6A79 - chains L and H of the 3 polymer chains in the assembly; structure by X-ray diffraction, 2.31 A resolution.

# Chain L
Protein: Light chain region of the anti-human Robo1 antibody B5209B scFv
Source organism: Mus musculus
Notes: antibody fragment or engineered binder
Amino-acid sequence (112 residues; each row starts with the number of its first residue; numbers below 1 keep their minus sign (Asp-2 is residue -2)):
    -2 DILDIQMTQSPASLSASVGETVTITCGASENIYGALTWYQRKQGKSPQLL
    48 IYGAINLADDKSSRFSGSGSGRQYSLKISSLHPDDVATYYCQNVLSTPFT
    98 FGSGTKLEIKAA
Unresolved in the structure: -2 to -1, 108-109
Cystine bridges: Cys23-Cys88

# Chain H
Protein: Heavy chain of the anti-human Robo1 antibody B5209B scFv
Source organism: Mus musculus
Notes: engineered mutation(s): P103A; antibody fragment or engineered binder
Amino-acid sequence (138 residues; row label = number of the first residue in the row; numbers below 1 keep their minus sign (Glu-1 is residue -1)):
    -1 EVQLVESGGGVVQPGGSLKLSCAASGFTFSTYDMSWVRQTPDKRLELVAT
    49 INSNGGSTYYPDSVKGRFTSSRDNAKNILYLQMSSLKSEDTAMYYCAREA
    99 LLRPAYYALDYWGQGTSVTVSSAGGGGSGGGGSGGGGS
Unresolved in the structure: 121-136
Cystine bridges: Cys20-Cys94

# Interface between chain L and chain H
Residue-residue contacts (30):
  Gly31(L) - Tyr104(H)
  Ala32(L) - Tyr104(H)  hydrophobic
  Thr34(L) - Tyr105(H)
  Tyr36(L) - Ala106(H)
  Tyr36(L) - Leu107(H)  hydrogen bond (side chain-backbone)
  Tyr36(L) - Trp110(H)  hydrophobic
  Arg38(L) - Gln37(H)  hydrogen bond
  Arg38(L) - Lys41(H)
  Lys42(L) - Tyr93(H)
  Lys42(L) - Gln112(H)
  Ser43(L) - Tyr93(H)
  Ser43(L) - Trp110(H)
  Ser43(L) - Gly111(H)  hydrogen bond (side chain-backbone)
  Ser43(L) - Gln112(H)  hydrogen bond (backbone-side chain)
  Pro44(L) - Trp110(H)
  Leu46(L) - Ala106(H)  hydrophobic
  Leu46(L) - Leu107(H)
  Tyr49(L) - Leu100(H)
  Tyr49(L) - Arg101(H)
  Gly50(L) - Tyr104(H)
  Tyr87(L) - Lys41(H)  hydrogen bond (side chain-backbone)
  Tyr87(L) - Leu43(H)  hydrophobic
  Gln89(L) - Tyr105(H)
  Val91(L) - Tyr105(H)
  Thr94(L) - Tyr57(H)
  Pro95(L) - Tyr57(H)
  Phe96(L) - Tyr105(H)  hydrophobic
  Phe98(L) - Leu43(H)
  Phe98(L) - Glu44(H)
  Phe98(L) - Leu45(H)
Other interface residues (no listed pair), chain L (20 interface residues in all): Tyr30, Ser100
Other interface residues (no listed pair), chain H (19 interface residues in all): Val35, Arg42, Asp108

# Summary
20 residues of chain L face 19 of chain H across their interface, with 5 hydrogen bonds. Polar contacts
include Tyr36(L)-Leu107(H), Arg38(L)-Gln37(H) and Ser43(L)-Gly111(H).
Here chain L is Light chain region of the anti-human Robo1 antibody B5209B scFv and chain H is Heavy chain of
the anti-human Robo1 antibody B5209B scFv, both from Mus musculus. Entry 6A79 (Crystal structure of the fifth
immunoglobulin domain (Ig5) of human Robo1 in complex with the mutant ...) was determined by X-ray
diffraction, deposited together with 6A76, 6A77 and 6A78.
